Entry 8EYT (electron microscopy, 2.80 A resolution); this record covers chains A and N of the 21 polymer chains in the assembly.

# Chain A
Molecule: 16S rRNA
From: Escherichia coli
Sequence (1415 nucleotides; numbered 1 to 1534; 119 numbers in that range are skipped by the numbering (no residue carries them; nothing is unmodelled there); the number before each row is that of its first residue):
     1 AAAUUGAAGA GUUUGAUCAU GGCUCAGAUU GAACGCUGGC GGCAGGCCUA ACACAUGCAA
    61 GUCGAACGGU AACAGGAAGA AGCUUGCUUC UUUGCUGACG AGUGGCGGAC GGGUGAGUAA
   121 UGUCUGGGAA ACUGCCUGAU GGAGGGGGAU AACUACUGGA AACGGUAGCU AAUACCGCAU
   181 AACGUCGCAA GACCAAAGAG GGGGACCUUC GGGCCUCUUG CCAUCGGAUG UGCCCAGAUG
   241 GGAUUAGCUA GUAGGUGGGG UAACGGCUCA CCUAGGCGAC GAUCCCUAGC UGGUCUGAGA
   301 GGAUGACCAG CCACACUGGA ACUGAGACAC GGUCCAGACU CCUACGGGAG GCAGCAGUGG
   361 GGAAUAUUGC ACAAUGGGCG CAAGCCUGAU GCAGCCAUGC CGCGUGUAUG AAGAAGGCCU
   421 UCGGGUUGUA AAGUACUUUC AGCGGGGAGG AAGGGAGUAA AGUUAAUACC UUUGCUCAUU
   481 GACGUUACCC GCAGAAGAAG CACCGGCUAA CUCCGUGCCA GCAGCCGCGG UAAUACGGAG
   541 GGUGCAAGCG UUAAUCGGAA UUACUGGGCG UAAAGCGCAC GCAGGCGGUU UGUUAAGUCA
   601 GAUGUGAAAU CCCCGGGCUC AACCUGGGAA CUGCAUCUGA UACUGGCAAG CUUGAGUCUC
   661 GUAGAGGGGG GUAGAAUUCC AGGUGUAGCG GUGAAAUGCG UAGAGAUCUG GAGGAAUACC
   721 GGUGGCGAAG GCGGCCCCCU GGACGAAGAC UGACGCUCAG GUGCGAAAGC GUGGGGAGCA
   781 AACAGGAUU
   794 ACCCUGGUAG UCCACGCCGU AAACGAUGUC GACUUGGAGG UUGUGCCCUU GAGGCGUGGC
   854 UUCCGGAGCU AACGCGUUAA GUCGACCGCC UGGGGAGUAC GGCCGCAAGG UUAAAACUCA
   914 AAUGAAUUGA CGGGGGCCCG CACAAGCGGU GGAGCAUGUG GUUUAAUUCG AUGCAACGCG
   974 AAGAACCUUA CCUGGUCUUG ACAUCCACGG AAGUUUUCAG AGAUGAGAAU GUGCCUUCGG
  1034 GAACCGUGAG ACAGGUGCUG CAUGGCUGUC GUCAGCUCGU GUUGUGAAAU GUUGGGUUAA
  1094 GUCCCGCAAC GAGCGCAACC CUUAUCCUUU GUUGCCAGCG GUCCGGCCGG GAACUCAAAG
  1154 GAGACUGCCA GUGAUAAACU GGAGGAAGGU GGGGAUGACG UCAAGUCAUC AUGGCCCUUA
  1214 CGACCAGGGC UACACACGUG CUACAAUGGC GCAUACAAAG AGAAGCGACC UCGCGAGAGC
  1274 AAGCGGACCU CAUAAAGUGC GUCGUAGUCC GGAUUGGAGU CUGCAACUCG ACUCCAUGAA
  1334 GUCGGAAUCG CUAGUAAUCG UGGAUCAGAA UGCCACGGUG AAUACGUUCC CGGGCCUU
  1507 AACCGUAGGG GAACCUGCGG UUGGAUCA
From the paper describing this entry:
  - conformationally variable residues (side-chain flip): A1519

# Chain N
Name: 30S ribosomal protein S14
From: Escherichia coli
UniProt: U9Y6H3 (U9Y6H3_ECOLX); residue numbers follow UniProt; this construct covers 1-101
Sequence (101 residues; each row starts with the number of its first residue):
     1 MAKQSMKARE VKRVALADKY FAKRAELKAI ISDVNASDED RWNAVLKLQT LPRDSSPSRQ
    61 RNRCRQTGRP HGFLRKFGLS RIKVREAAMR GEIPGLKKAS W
Not modelled in the structure: 1

# How chain A and chain N interact
Residue-residue contacts - 62 pairs, chain A then chain N:
  G973(A) with Arg81(N), phosphate contact
  A974(A) with Arg69(N), salt bridge to the phosphate; His71(N), hydrogen bond to the sugar; Arg81(N), salt bridge to the phosphate
  A975(A) with Gly72(N), sugar contact
  G976(A) with His71(N), salt bridge to the phosphate; Gly72(N), hydrogen bond to the phosphate
  A977(A) with Arg61(N), salt bridge to the phosphate
  C979(A) with Ser58(N), base contact; Arg59(N), hydrogen bond to the sugar
  C980(A) with Arg13(N), hydrogen bond to the sugar; Arg59(N), hydrogen bond to the sugar; Arg61(N), base contact
  U981(A) with Met6(N), sugar contact; Arg9(N), salt bridge to the phosphate; Arg61(N), base contact; Arg63(N), phosphate contact; Pro70(N), sugar contact
  U982(A) with Met6(N), phosphate contact; Arg63(N), salt bridge to the phosphate; Pro70(N), phosphate contact
  A994(A) with Ser5(N), base contact; Ala8(N), sugar contact
  C995(A) with Gln4(N), hydrogen bond to the sugar
  U1007(A) with Lys19(N), salt bridge to the phosphate
  U1008(A) with Lys19(N), salt bridge to the phosphate; Arg24(N), salt bridge to the phosphate
  U1009(A) with Arg24(N), salt bridge to the phosphate
  G1047(A) with Gln4(N), sugar contact
  G1048(A) with Gln4(N), phosphate contact
  U1049(A) with Lys3(N), phosphate contact
  C1059(A) with Arg85(N), hydrogen bond to the phosphate
  U1060(A) with Arg85(N), salt bridge to the phosphate
  C1114(A) with Ser100(N), hydrogen bond to the sugar
  U1115(A) with Ser100(N), sugar contact; Trp101(N), hydrogen bond to the sugar
  G1186(A) with Trp101(N), hydrogen bond to the base
  G1187(A) with Ser100(N), hydrogen bond to the base
  A1188(A) with Lys98(N), phosphate contact
  U1189(A) with Lys98(N), salt bridge to the phosphate
  U1202(A) with Thr67(N), sugar contact; Arg69(N), hydrogen bond to the sugar; Ile82(N), base contact
  C1203(A) with Ala2(N), hydrogen bond to the phosphate
  A1216(A) with Lys3(N), salt bridge to the phosphate; Ser5(N), phosphate contact
  C1217(A) with Arg9(N), salt bridge to the phosphate
  G1220(A) with Arg53(N), salt bridge to the phosphate
  A1257(A) with Phe21(N), stacking on the base
  G1272(A) with Asn35(N), sugar contact
  C1317(A) with Leu48(N), sugar contact; Gln49(N), sugar contact; Arg53(N), base contact; Ser56(N), hydrogen bond to the phosphate
  U1358(A) with Phe73(N), sugar contact; Leu74(N), phosphate contact; Arg75(N), hydrogen bond to the phosphate
  C1359(A) with Asn62(N), phosphate contact; Arg75(N), salt bridge to the phosphate
  A1360(A) with Ser58(N), base contact; Arg75(N), salt bridge to the phosphate
  C1369(A) with Trp101(N), phosphate contact
Interface residues without a listed pair, chain A (44 interface residues in all): A983, C1218, A1219, A1271, G1316, A1357, A1368
Interface residues without a listed pair, chain N (37 interface residues in all): Gln60, Lys83

# Overview
44 residues of chain A and 37 residues of chain N are in contact, with 15 hydrogen bonds, 17 salt bridges and
1 aromatic stacking contact. Polar pairs include G1186(A)-Trp101(N), G1187(A)-Ser100(N) and A974(A)-His71(N).
From the paper: conformational variability at A1519(A).
Chain A is 16S rRNA and chain N is 30S ribosomal protein S14, both from Escherichia coli; the structure,
30S_delta_ksgA+KsgA complex, was determined by electron microscopy, deposited together with 8EYQ.
